PDB entry 3T2T | X-ray diffraction, 1.90 A resolution | chains A and B

== Chain A (and B) ==
Name: Galectin-1
Source organism: Homo sapiens
Notes: chain B of this document is another copy of the same molecule, construct and numbering; everything in this record applies to it too
Reference sequence: P09382 (LEG1_HUMAN); residues 0-134 here correspond to UniProt positions 1-135 (UniProt number = residue number + 1)
Amino-acid sequence (135 residues; each row starts with the number of its first residue; numbering starts at 0):
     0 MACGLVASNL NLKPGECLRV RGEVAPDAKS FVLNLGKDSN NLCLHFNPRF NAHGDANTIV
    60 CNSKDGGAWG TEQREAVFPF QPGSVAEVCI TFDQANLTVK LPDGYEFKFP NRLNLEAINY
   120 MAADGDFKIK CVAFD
Unresolved in the structure: 0
Modified / non-standard residues: Cys16 (s,s-(2-hydroxyethyl)thiocysteine; CME); Cys88 (s,s-(2-hydroxyethyl)thiocysteine; CME); Cys130 (s,s-(2-hydroxyethyl)thiocysteine; CME)
Small-molecule neighbours: MQT (methyl 2-O-acetyl-3-O-(4-methylbenzoyl)-beta-D-talopyranoside): Ser29, Val31, His44, Asn46, Arg48, His52, Val59, Asn61, Trp68, Glu71, Asp123, Gly124
Swiss-Prot annotation at these positions:
  - binding site (a beta-D-galactoside): His44 to Arg48, His52, Asn61, Trp68 to Glu71
  - modified residue: Ala1 (N-acetylalanine), Lys12 (N6-acetyllysine), Lys28 (N6-acetyllysine), Ser29 (Phosphoserine), Lys107 (N6-acetyllysine), Lys127 (N6-acetyllysine)

== Chain A / chain B interface ==
Residue-residue contacts (27):
  Ala1(A) - Asn8(B)  hydrogen bond (backbone-side chain)
  Gly3(A) - Asn8(B)  hydrogen bond (backbone-side chain)
  Leu4(A) - Ser7(B)
  Leu4(A) - Leu9(B)  hydrophobic
  Val5(A) - Val5(B)
  Val5(A) - Ala6(B)
  Val5(A) - Ser7(B)  hydrogen bond (backbone-backbone)
  Val5(A) - Asn8(B)
  Ala6(A) - Val5(B)
  Ser7(A) - Leu4(B)
  Ser7(A) - Val5(B)  hydrogen bond (backbone-backbone)
  Asn8(A) - Ala1(B)  hydrogen bond (side chain-backbone)
  Asn8(A) - Cys2(B)
  Asn8(A) - Gly3(B)  hydrogen bond (side chain-backbone)
  Asn8(A) - Val5(B)
  Leu9(A) - Leu4(B)  hydrophobic
  Ile128(A) - Phe133(B)
  Lys129(A) - Ala132(B)
  Lys129(A) - Phe133(B)  hydrogen bond (backbone-backbone)
  Cys130(A) - Cys130(B)
  Cys130(A) - Val131(B)
  Val131(A) - Cys130(B)
  Val131(A) - Val131(B)  hydrogen bond (backbone-backbone)
  Ala132(A) - Lys129(B)
  Phe133(A) - Ile128(B)
  Phe133(A) - Lys129(B)  hydrogen bond (backbone-backbone)
  Asp134(A) - Lys129(B)
Interface residues without a listed pair, chain A (16 interface residues in all): Cys2
Interface residues without a listed pair, chain B (16 interface residues in all): Asp134

== Summary ==
The chain A/chain B interface involves 16 residues from each chain, with 9 hydrogen bonds. Among the polar
pairs are Ala1(A)-Asn8(B), Gly3(A)-Asn8(B) and Val5(A)-Ser7(B). Chain A binds compound MQT. From UniProt: 11
beta-D-galactoside-binding residues on chain A.
Both chains are Galectin-1 (Homo sapiens). Entry 3T2T (Crystal structure of human galectin-1 in complex with
methyl 2-O-acetyl-3-O-toluoyl-beta-D-talopyranoside) was determined by X-ray diffraction together with 3T1L
and 3T1M from the same study.
